6P05 - chain A; structure by X-ray diffraction, 1.54 A resolution.

# Chain A
Name: Bromodomain-containing protein 4
From: Homo sapiens
Reference sequence: O60885 (BRD4_HUMAN); residue numbers follow UniProt; this construct covers 44-168
Amino-acid sequence (127 residues; row label = number of the first residue in the row):
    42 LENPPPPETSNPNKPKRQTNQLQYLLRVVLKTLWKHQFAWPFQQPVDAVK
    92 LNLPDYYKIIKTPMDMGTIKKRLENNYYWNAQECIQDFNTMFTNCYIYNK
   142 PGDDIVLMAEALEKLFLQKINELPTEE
Differences from the reference sequence: expression tag (42-43)
Small-molecule neighbours: YF2 (N-{1-[1,1-di(pyridin-2-yl)ethyl]-6-(1-methyl-7-oxo-6,7-dihydro-1H-pyrrolo[2,3-c]pyridin-3-yl)-1H-indol-4-yl}ethanesulfonamide): W81, P82, F83, Q85, P86, V87, D88, K91, L92, L94, Y97, C136, Y139, N140, D145, I146, M149
Swiss-Prot annotation at these positions:
  - site: N140 (Acetylated histone binding)
  - cross-link: K99 (Glycyl lysine isopeptide (Lys-Gly) (interchain with G-Cter in SUMO2))
  - natural variant: D145 (D145G: Found in a patient with a neurodevelopmental syndrome; uncertain significance)
  - mutagenesis: N140 (N140A: Abolishes binding to acetylated histones)
What the authors report for this chain:
  - binding site for YF2: D88, K91, L92, L94, N140
  - specificity-determining residues: K91 (citing earlier work)

# Summary
Chain A binds compound YF2. From UniProt: one mutagenesis site. From the paper: a binding site for YF2 at D88,
K91 and L92 among others; the specificity determinant K91.
Chain A is Bromodomain-containing protein 4 (Homo sapiens); the structure, Bromodomain-containing protein 4
(BRD4) bromodomain 1 (BD1) complexed with compound 27, was determined by X-ray diffraction (same publication
as 7JKW, 7JKY and 7JKZ).
